PDB entry 8TMG | electron microscopy, 3.00 A resolution | chains A and E of the 9 polymer chains in the assembly

[Chain A (and E)]
Protein: Cobalt/magnesium transport protein CorA
From: Thermotoga maritima
Notes: chain E of this document is another copy of the same molecule, construct and numbering; everything in this record applies to it too
Reference sequence: Q9WZ31 (CORA_THEMA); residues 1-351 here = UniProt positions 1-351
Amino-acid sequence (373 residues; row label = number of the first residue in the row; numbers below 1 keep their minus sign (Met-21 is residue -21)):
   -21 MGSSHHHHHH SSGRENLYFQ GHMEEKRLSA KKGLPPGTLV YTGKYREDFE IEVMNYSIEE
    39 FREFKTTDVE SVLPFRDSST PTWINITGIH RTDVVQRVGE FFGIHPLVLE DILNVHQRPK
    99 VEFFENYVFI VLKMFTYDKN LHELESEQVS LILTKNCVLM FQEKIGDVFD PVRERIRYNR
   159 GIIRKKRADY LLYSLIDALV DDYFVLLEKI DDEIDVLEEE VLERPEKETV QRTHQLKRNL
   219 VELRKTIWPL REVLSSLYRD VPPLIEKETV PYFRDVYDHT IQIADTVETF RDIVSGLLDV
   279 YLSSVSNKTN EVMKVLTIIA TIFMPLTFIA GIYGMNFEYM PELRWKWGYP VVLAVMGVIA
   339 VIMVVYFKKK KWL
Not modelled in the structure: -21 to 15 (chain E: -21 to 16)
Differences from the reference sequence: initiating methionine (-21); expression tag (-20 to 0)
Swiss-Prot annotation at these positions:
  - motif: Gly312 to Asn314 (Probable selectivity filter)
  - site: Asn288 (Essential for ion permeation), Leu294 (Important for closing the ion permeation pathway in the closed state), Thr295 (Threonine that confers selectivity for Co(2+) transport)
  - mutagenesis: Asp89 (D89F/K: Decreases ion transport), Asp253 (D253K: Increases protein stability. Decreases ion transport), Leu280 (L280A: Decreases ion transport), Asn288 (N288L: Abolishes Co(2+) uptake), Met291 (M291A: No effect on ion transport), Leu294 (L294A/V: Increases ion transport by suppression of an obstruction in the transmembrane ion permeation pathway), Thr295 (T295L: Strongly reduces Co(2+) uptake. Abolishes Co(2+) uptake; when associated with L-299; T295M: Strongly reduces Co(2+) uptake ...), Thr299 (T299L: Reduces Co(2+) uptake. Abolishes Co(2+) uptake; when associated with L-295; T299M: No effect on Co(2+) uptake; T299S: Abolishes Co(2+) uptake), Pro303 (P303A/G/I: Increases ion transport by suppression of a kink in the transmembrane ion permeation pathway), Thr305 (T305L: Abolishes Co(2+) uptake), Ile310 (I310A: Increases ion transport), Tyr311 (Y311A: Abolishes pentamerization. Abolishes ion transport; Y311F: No effect on pentamerization. No effect on ion transport), 7 further mutagenesis entries in UniProt

[How chain A and chain E interact]
Contacting residue pairs (66):
  His83(A) - Asn157(E)
  Leu85(A) - Arg158(E)
  Asp89(A) - Arg158(E)  salt bridge
  Arg96(A) - Phe182(E)
  Arg96(A) - Gln260(E)  hydrogen bond
  Glu100(A) - Arg158(E)  salt bridge
  Lys205(A) - Asn285(E)
  Val208(A) - Val278(E)  hydrophobic
  Gln209(A) - Leu200(E)
  His212(A) - Glu196(E)  salt bridge
  His212(A) - Leu275(E)
  Lys215(A) - Asp270(E)  salt bridge
  Arg216(A) - Asp189(E)  salt bridge
  Arg216(A) - Ile192(E)
  Arg216(A) - Asp193(E)  salt bridge
  Arg216(A) - Glu196(E)  salt bridge
  Arg216(A) - Ile271(E)
  Val219(A) - Ile271(E)  hydrophobic
  Arg222(A) - Asp263(E)  salt bridge
  Trp226(A) - Gln260(E)
  Glu230(A) - His257(E)  salt bridge
  Glu230(A) - Gln260(E)  hydrogen bond
  Arg269(A) - Thr267(E)
  Arg269(A) - Asp270(E)  salt bridge
  Ser273(A) - Asp270(E)
  Leu280(A) - Asp277(E)
  Leu280(A) - Ser281(E)
  Val283(A) - Ser284(E)
  Val283(A) - Asn285(E)
  Lys286(A) - Asn288(E)
  Thr287(A) - Asn288(E)
  Val290(A) - Asn288(E)
  Val290(A) - Met291(E)
  Val290(A) - Lys292(E)
  Val290(A) - Thr295(E)
  Met291(A) - Met291(E)  hydrophobic
  Val293(A) - Thr295(E)
  Val293(A) - Trp350(E)  hydrophobic
  Leu294(A) - Met291(E)  hydrophobic
  Leu294(A) - Leu294(E)  hydrophobic
  Leu294(A) - Thr295(E)  hydrogen bond (backbone-side chain)
  Ile297(A) - Thr299(E)
  Ala298(A) - Met302(E)  hydrophobic
  Phe301(A) - Met302(E)
  Phe301(A) - Pro303(E)  hydrophobic
  Met302(A) - Met302(E)  hydrophobic
  Leu304(A) - Phe306(E)  hydrophobic
  Thr305(A) - Phe306(E)
  Ala308(A) - Gly309(E)
  Ala308(A) - Met313(E)
  Tyr311(A) - Met313(E)
  Gly312(A) - Met313(E)
  Asn314(A) - Asn314(E)  hydrogen bond
  Glu320(A) - Asn314(E)
  Glu320(A) - Glu316(E)
  Leu321(A) - Glu316(E)
  Arg322(A) - Glu316(E)
  Arg322(A) - Tyr317(E)
  Trp325(A) - Tyr317(E)
  Gly326(A) - Phe315(E)
  Tyr327(A) - Ile310(E)
  Tyr327(A) - Tyr311(E)
  Tyr327(A) - Phe315(E)
  Tyr327(A) - Pro319(E)  hydrophobic
  Val330(A) - Phe315(E)  hydrophobic
  Met334(A) - Phe306(E)  hydrophobic
Other interface residues (no listed pair), chain A (49 interface residues in all): Phe102, Lys223, Leu276, Tyr279, Glu289, Leu331
Other interface residues (no listed pair), chain E (48 interface residues in all): Glu152, Tyr156, Glu186, Thr264, Gly274, Thr287, Ala298, Thr305, Tyr344

[Summary]
Chain A and chain E form an interface of 49 and 48 residues respectively, with 4 hydrogen bonds and 10 salt
bridges. Polar pairs include Asp89(A)-Arg158(E), Glu100(A)-Arg158(E) and His212(A)-Glu196(E). From UniProt: 19
mutagenesis sites on chain A.
Chain A and chain E are both Cobalt/magnesium transport protein CorA (Thermotoga maritima); the structure,
Cryo-EM structure of CorA in complex with conformation-specific synthetic antibody C18 and 100 uM MgCl2, State
..., was determined by electron microscopy.
